PDB entry 7C7R | X-ray diffraction, 3.07 A resolution | chain B

[Chain B]
Protein: Biofilm-associated surface protein
Source organism: Staphylococcus aureus
UniProtKB: Q79LN3 (Q79LN3_STAAU); residues 361-783 here = UniProt positions 361-783
Sequence (449 residues; each row starts with the number of its first residue):
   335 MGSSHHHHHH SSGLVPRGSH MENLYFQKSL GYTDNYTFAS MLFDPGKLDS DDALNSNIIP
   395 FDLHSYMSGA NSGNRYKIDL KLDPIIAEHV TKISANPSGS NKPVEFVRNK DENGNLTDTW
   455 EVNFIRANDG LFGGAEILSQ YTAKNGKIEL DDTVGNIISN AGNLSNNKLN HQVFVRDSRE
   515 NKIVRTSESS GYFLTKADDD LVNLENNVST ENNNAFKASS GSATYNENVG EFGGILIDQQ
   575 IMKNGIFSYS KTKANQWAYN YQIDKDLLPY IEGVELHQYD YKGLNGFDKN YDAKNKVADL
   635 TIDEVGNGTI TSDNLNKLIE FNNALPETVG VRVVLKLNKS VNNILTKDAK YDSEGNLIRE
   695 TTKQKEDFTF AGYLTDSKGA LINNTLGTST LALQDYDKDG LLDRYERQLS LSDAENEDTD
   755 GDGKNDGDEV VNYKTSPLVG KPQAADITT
Disordered / not traced: 335-360, 776-783
Sequence notes: initiating methionine (335); expression tag (336-360)
Bound ions: Ca2+ site 1: Glu565 (shared with 5 residues of chain A); Ca2+ site 2: Asp614, Tyr615, Asn656, Glu661; Ca2+ site 3: Asp729, Asp731, Asp733, Leu735, Glu740; Ca2+ site 4: Asp731, Asp733, Glu740, Asp747, Asn750, Asp760; Ca2+ site 5: Asp752, Asp754, Asp756, Lys758, Glu763; Ca2+ site 6: Asp754, Glu763, Ser770, Val773

[In short]
Asp614, Tyr615, Asn656 and Glu661 coordinate Ca2+ site 2. The Ca2+ site 3 is built by Asp729, Asp731, Asp733,
Leu735 and Glu740.
Chain B is Biofilm-associated surface protein (Staphylococcus aureus); the structure, Biofilm associated
protein - B domain, was determined by X-ray diffraction together with 7C7U from the same study.
